Entry 3PVO (X-ray diffraction, 3.00 A resolution); this record covers chains D and E of the 5 polymer chains in the assembly.

# Chain D (and E)
Name: C-Reactive Protein
Organism: Homo sapiens
Notes: chain E of this document is another copy of the same molecule, construct and numbering; everything in this record applies to it too
UniProt: P02741 (CRP_HUMAN); residues 1-206 here correspond to UniProt positions 19-224 (UniProt number = residue number + 18)
Chain sequence (206 residues; each row starts with the number of its first residue):
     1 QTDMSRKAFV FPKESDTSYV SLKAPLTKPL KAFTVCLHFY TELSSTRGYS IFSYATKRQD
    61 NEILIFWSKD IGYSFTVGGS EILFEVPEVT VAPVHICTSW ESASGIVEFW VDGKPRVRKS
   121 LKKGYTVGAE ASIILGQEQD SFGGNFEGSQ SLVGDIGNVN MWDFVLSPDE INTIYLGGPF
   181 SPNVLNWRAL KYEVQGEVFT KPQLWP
Disulfides: Cys36-Cys97
Ion coordination: Ca2+ site 1: Asp60, Asn61, Glu138, Gln139, Asp140; Ca2+ site 2: Glu138, Asp140, Glu147, Gln150
Curated features (UniProtKB/Swiss-Prot):
  - binding site (Ca(2+)): Asp60, Asn61, Glu138, Gln139, Asp140, Gln150
  - modified residue: Gln1 (Pyrrolidone carboxylic acid)

# How chain D and chain E interact
Residue-residue contacts (26):
  Arg6(D) - Asp169(E)  salt bridge
  Val10(D) - Ile106(E)  hydrophobic
  Val10(D) - Arg118(E)
  Pro12(D) - Lys119(E)
  Pro12(D) - Ser120(E)
  Lys13(D) - Ser120(E)
  Tyr40(D) - Pro115(E)  hydrogen bond (side chain-backbone)
  Tyr40(D) - Arg116(E)
  Tyr40(D) - Val117(E)
  Thr41(D) - Val117(E)
  Glu42(D) - Arg116(E)  salt bridge
  Glu42(D) - Val117(E)
  Glu42(D) - Lys119(E)  salt bridge
  Asp155(D) - Arg118(E)  salt bridge
  Glu197(D) - Lys123(E)  salt bridge
  Phe199(D) - Ser104(E)
  Phe199(D) - Ile106(E)  hydrophobic
  Lys201(D) - Glu101(E)  salt bridge
  Lys201(D) - Ile106(E)
  Lys201(D) - Arg118(E)
  Pro202(D) - Arg118(E)  hydrogen bond (backbone-side chain)
  Pro202(D) - Pro168(E)
  Gln203(D) - Pro168(E)
  Leu204(D) - Trp110(E)  hydrophobic
  Leu204(D) - Pro115(E)
  Leu204(D) - Arg118(E)
Interface residues without a listed pair, chain E (14 interface residues in all): Glu108

# In short
The chain D/chain E interface involves 14 residues from each chain, with 2 hydrogen bonds and 6 salt bridges.
Polar contacts include Arg6(D)-Asp169(E), Glu42(D)-Arg116(E) and Glu42(D)-Lys119(E). Asp60(D), Asn61(D),
Glu138(D), Gln139(D) and Asp140(D) form the Ca2+ site 1. From UniProt: 6 Ca2+-binding residues on chain D.
Both chains are C-Reactive Protein (Homo sapiens). Entry 3PVO (Monoclinic form of Human C-Reactive Protein)
was determined by X-ray diffraction together with 3PVN from the same study.
